PDB entry 8T02 | electron microscopy, 3.79 A resolution | chains I and K of the 7 polymer chains in the assembly

== Chain I ==
Name: DNA-directed RNA polymerase subunit beta
Organism: Escherichia coli
Notes: EC 2.7.7.6
UniProt: P0A8V2 (RPOB_ECOLI); residues 1-1342 here = UniProt positions 1-1342
Sequence (1342 residues; numbered 1 to 1342; the number before each row is that of its first residue):
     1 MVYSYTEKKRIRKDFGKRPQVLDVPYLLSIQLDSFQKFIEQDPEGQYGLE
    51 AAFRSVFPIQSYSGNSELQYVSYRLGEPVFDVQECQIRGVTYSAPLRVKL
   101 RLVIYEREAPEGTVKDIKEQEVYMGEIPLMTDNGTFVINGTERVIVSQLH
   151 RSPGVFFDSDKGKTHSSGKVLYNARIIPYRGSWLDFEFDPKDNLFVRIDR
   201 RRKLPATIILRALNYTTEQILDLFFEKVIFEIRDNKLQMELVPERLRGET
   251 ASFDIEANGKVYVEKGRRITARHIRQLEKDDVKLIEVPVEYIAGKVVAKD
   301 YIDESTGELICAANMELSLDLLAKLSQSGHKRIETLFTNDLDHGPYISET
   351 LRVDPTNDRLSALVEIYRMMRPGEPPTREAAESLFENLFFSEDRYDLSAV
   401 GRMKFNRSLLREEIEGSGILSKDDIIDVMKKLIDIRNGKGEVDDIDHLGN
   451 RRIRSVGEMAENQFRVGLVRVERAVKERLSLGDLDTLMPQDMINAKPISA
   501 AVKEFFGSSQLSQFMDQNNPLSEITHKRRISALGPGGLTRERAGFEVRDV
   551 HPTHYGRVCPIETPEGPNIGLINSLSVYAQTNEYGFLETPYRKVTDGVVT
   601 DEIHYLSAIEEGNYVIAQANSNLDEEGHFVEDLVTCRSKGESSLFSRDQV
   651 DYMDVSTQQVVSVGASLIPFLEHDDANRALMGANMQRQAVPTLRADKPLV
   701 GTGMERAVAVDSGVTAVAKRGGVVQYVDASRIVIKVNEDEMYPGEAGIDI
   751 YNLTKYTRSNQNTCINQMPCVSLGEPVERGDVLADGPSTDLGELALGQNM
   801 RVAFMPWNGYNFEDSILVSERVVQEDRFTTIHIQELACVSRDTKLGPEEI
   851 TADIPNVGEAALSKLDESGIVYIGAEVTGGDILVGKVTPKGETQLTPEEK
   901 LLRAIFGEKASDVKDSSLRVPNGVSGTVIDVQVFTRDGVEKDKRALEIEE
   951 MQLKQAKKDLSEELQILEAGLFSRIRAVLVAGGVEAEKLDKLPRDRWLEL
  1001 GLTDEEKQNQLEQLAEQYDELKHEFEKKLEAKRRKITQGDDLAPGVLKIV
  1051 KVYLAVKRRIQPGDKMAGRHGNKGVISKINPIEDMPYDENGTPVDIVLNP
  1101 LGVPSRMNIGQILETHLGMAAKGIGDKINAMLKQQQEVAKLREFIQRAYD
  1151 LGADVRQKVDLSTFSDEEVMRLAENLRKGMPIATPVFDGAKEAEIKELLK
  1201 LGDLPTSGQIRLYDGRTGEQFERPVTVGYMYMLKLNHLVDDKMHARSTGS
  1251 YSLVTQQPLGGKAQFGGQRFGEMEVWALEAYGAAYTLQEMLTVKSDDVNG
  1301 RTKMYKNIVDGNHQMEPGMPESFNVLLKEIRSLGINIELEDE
Unresolved in the structure: 1, 891-912, 1342
UniProt features mapped onto this chain:
  - modified residue (N6-acetyllysine): K1022, K1200
  - mutagenesis: I561 (I561S: Resistant to antibiotics salinamide A and B), I569 (I569S: Resistant to antibiotics salinamide A and B), A665 (A665E: Resistant to antibiotics salinamide A and B), D675 (D675A/G: Resistant to antibiotics salinamide A and B), N677 (N677H/K: Resistant to antibiotics salinamide A and B), L680 (L680M: Resistant to antibiotics salinamide A and B), E813 (E813K: Disrupts the enzyme's active center)

== Chain K ==
Name: DNA-directed RNA polymerase subunit omega
Organism: Escherichia coli
Notes: EC 2.7.7.6
UniProt: P0A800 (RPOZ_ECOLI); residue numbers follow UniProt; this construct covers 1-91
Sequence (91 residues; each row starts with the number of its first residue):
     1 MARVTVQDAVEKIGNRFDLVLVAARRARQMQVGGKDPLVPEENDKTTVIA
    51 LREIEEGLINNQILDVRERQEQQEQEAAELQAVTAIAEGRR
Unresolved in the structure: 1-2, 75-91

== Chain I / chain K interface ==
Contacting residue pairs - 7 pairs, chain I then chain K:
  G1282(I) with F17(K)
  Y1285(I) with L21(K)
  G1311(I) with Q31(K)
  N1312(I) with V32(K)
  H1313(I) with R28(K), hydrogen bond (backbone-side chain)
  Q1314(I) with R28(K), hydrogen bond
  M1315(I) with R28(K)

== In short ==
7 residues of chain I and 5 residues of chain K are in contact; the contacts include 2 hydrogen bonds. Polar
contacts include H1313(I)-R28(K) and Q1314(I)-R28(K). From UniProt: 7 mutagenesis sites on chain I.
Here chain I is DNA-directed RNA polymerase subunit beta and chain K is DNA-directed RNA polymerase subunit
omega, both from Escherichia coli. Entry 8T02 (Reconstituted E. coli RNA polymerase post-termination complex
on negatively-supercoiled DNA: unwinding duplex DNA (rPTCi)) was determined by electron microscopy together
with 8SZW, 8T00 and 8T0L from the same study.
